3H56 - chain A; structure by X-ray diffraction, 1.50 A resolution.

# Chain A
Protein: Copper-containing nitrite reductase
Source organism: Alcaligenes faecalis
Notes: EC 1.7.2.1
UniProtKB: P38501 (NIR_ALCFA); residues 4-339 here correspond to UniProt positions 40-375 (UniProt number = residue number + 36)
Sequence (336 residues; each row starts with the number of its first residue):
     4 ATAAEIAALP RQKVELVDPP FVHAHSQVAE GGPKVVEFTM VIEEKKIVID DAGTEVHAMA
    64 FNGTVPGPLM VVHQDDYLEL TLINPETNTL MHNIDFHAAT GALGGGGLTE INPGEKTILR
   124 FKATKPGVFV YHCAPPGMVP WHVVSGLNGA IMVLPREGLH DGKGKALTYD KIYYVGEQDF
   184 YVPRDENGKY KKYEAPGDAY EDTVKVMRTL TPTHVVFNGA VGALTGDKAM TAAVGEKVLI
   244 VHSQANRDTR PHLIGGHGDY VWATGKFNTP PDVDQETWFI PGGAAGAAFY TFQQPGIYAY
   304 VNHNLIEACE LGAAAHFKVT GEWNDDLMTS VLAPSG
Construct notes: engineered mutation L150 (Met186 in P38501), C312 (Phe348 in P38501)
Modified residues: C312 (3-sulfinoalanine; CSD)
Ion coordination: Cu ion site 1: H95, C136, H145; Cu ion site 2: H100, H135
Curated features (UniProtKB/Swiss-Prot):
  - binding site (Cu cation): H95, H100, H135, C136, H145, H306
From the paper describing this entry:
  - Cu ion coordination: H95, C136, H145
  - mutagenesis - N96S, M150L, M150L/F312C, F312C: increased catalytic activity
  - mutagenesis - M150L, M150L/F312C, F312C: decreased catalytic activity on pseudoazurin/nitrite
  - mutagenesis - M150L: increased catalytic activity on nitrite
  - mutagenesis - M150L: decreased catalytic activity on oxygen
  - catalytic residues: D98 (citing earlier work)
  - mutagenesis - D98N: unchanged catalytic activity on o-dianisidine
  - mutagenesis - F312C: decreased catalytic activity
  - mutagenesis - D98N: decreased catalytic activity on pseudoazurin

# In short
The Cu ion site 1 is built by H95, C136 and H145. The Cu ion site 2 is built by H100 and H135. Curated
annotation (UniProt) lists 6 Cu cation-binding residues. The paper reports the catalytic residue D98; N96S,
M150L and M150L/F312C, among others, increase catalytic activity; 5 substitutions were tested in all.
Chain A is Copper-containing nitrite reductase (Alcaligenes faecalis); the structure, Met150Leu/Phe312Cys
variant of nitrite reductase from Alcaligenes faecalis, was determined by X-ray diffraction (same publication
as 3H4F and 3H4H).
